Entry 8UK2 (electron microscopy, 8.00 A resolution (low resolution: residue-level contacts below are approximate; hydrogen-bond / salt-bridge calls are withheld)); this record covers chains 2 and 3 of the 21 polymer chains in the assembly.

== Chain 2 (and 3) ==
Name: Outer capsid protein VP4
From: Simian rotavirus A strain RRV
Notes: chain 3 of this document is another copy of the same molecule, construct and numbering; everything in this record applies to it too
Reference sequence: G0YZG6 (G0YZG6_ROTRH); residues 1-776 here = UniProt positions 1-776
Sequence (776 residues; each row starts with the number of its first residue):
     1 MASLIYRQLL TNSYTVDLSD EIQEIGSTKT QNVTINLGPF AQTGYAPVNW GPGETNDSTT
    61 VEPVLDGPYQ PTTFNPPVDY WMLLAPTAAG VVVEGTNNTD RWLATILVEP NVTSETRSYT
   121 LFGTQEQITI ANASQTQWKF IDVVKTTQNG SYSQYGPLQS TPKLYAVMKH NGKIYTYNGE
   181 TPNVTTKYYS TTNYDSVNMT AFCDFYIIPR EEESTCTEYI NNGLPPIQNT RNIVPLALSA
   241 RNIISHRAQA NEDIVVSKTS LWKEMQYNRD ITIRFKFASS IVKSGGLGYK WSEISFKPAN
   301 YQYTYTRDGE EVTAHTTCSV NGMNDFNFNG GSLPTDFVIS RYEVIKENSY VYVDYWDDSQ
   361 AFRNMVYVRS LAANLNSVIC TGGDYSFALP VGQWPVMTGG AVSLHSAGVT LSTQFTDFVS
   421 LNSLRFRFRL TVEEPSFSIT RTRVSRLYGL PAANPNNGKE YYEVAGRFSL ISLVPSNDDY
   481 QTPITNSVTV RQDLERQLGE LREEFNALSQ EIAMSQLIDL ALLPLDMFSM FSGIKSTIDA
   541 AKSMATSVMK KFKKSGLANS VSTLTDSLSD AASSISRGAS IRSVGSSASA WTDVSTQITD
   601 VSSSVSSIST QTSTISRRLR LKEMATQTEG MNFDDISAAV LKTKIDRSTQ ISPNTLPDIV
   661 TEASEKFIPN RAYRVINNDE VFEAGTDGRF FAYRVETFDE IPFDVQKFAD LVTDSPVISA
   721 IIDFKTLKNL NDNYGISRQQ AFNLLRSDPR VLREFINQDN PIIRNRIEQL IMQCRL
Disordered / not traced: 1-247, 523-776

== How chain 2 and chain 3 interact ==
Contacting residue pairs - 90 pairs, chain 2 then chain 3:
  L261(2) with T259(3); W262(3); K263(3); E264(3)
  W262(2) with W262(3); Y367(3); L473(3)
  V282(2) with Q497(3)
  S284(2) with E504(3)
  G285(2) with E504(3)
  S292(2) with E500(3)
  E293(2) with R496(3); Q497(3)
  K297(2) with R491(3)
  R341(2) with R496(3)
  V366(2) with Y367(3)
  F415(2) with F415(3)
  S420(2) with T413(3)
  N477(2) with R369(3)
  D479(2) with V368(3); R369(3)
  Y480(2) with E264(3); Y367(3); V368(3); R369(3); I471(3); L473(3)
  Q481(2) with V366(3); Y367(3); V368(3); L411(3)
  T482(2) with V366(3); Y367(3)
  P483(2) with V366(3); L411(3); S412(3); T413(3); N422(3)
  T485(2) with L411(3); S412(3); T413(3); R425(3)
  N486(2) with T413(3); F415(3); R425(3)
  S487(2) with T317(3); S319(3); D354(3); T413(3); F415(3); R425(3)
  V488(2) with P298(3); F415(3)
  T489(2) with P298(3); N300(3); F415(3); T416(3)
  V490(2) with T416(3); V488(3); V490(3)
  R491(2) with T489(3); V490(3); Q492(3); E495(3)
  L494(2) with L494(3); E495(3); L498(3)
  E495(2) with K297(3)
  Q497(2) with E495(3); L498(3)
  L498(2) with L498(3)
  L501(2) with L501(3); R502(3)
  R502(2) with V282(3); K283(3); S284(3)
  E504(2) with F505(3)
  F505(2) with F505(3)
  N506(2) with K283(3); S284(3)
  L508(2) with F505(3); L508(3); S509(3)
  S509(2) with G285(3); G286(3)
  Q510(2) with G286(3); L287(3); P390(3)
  I512(2) with I512(3)
  A513(2) with L287(3)
Other interface residues (no listed pair), chain 2 (44 interface residues in all): S280, N364, Y367, P475, E511
Other interface residues (no listed pair), chain 3 (52 interface residues in all): S292, Q414, D417, D493

== Overview ==
Chain 2 and chain 3 form an interface of 44 and 52 residues respectively.
Both chains are Outer capsid protein VP4 (Simian rotavirus A strain RRV). Entry 8UK2 (The rotavirus VP5*/VP8*
conformational transition permeabilizes membranes to Ca2+ (class 5 reconstruction)) was determined by electron
microscopy (same publication as 8UK3).
